PDB entry 4K7H | X-ray diffraction, 3.60 A resolution | chains A and B of the 5 polymer chains in the assembly

== Chain A (and B) ==
Protein: Major inner protein P1
Organism: Pseudomonas phage phi6
Notes: chain B of this document is another copy of the same molecule, construct and numbering; everything in this record applies to it too
UniProtKB: P11126 (P1_BPPH6); numbering as in UniProt; present here: 2-577, 579-769
Amino-acid sequence (775 residues; row label = number of the first residue in the row; note: 1 number in that range is skipped by the numbering (no residue carries it; nothing is unmodelled there)):
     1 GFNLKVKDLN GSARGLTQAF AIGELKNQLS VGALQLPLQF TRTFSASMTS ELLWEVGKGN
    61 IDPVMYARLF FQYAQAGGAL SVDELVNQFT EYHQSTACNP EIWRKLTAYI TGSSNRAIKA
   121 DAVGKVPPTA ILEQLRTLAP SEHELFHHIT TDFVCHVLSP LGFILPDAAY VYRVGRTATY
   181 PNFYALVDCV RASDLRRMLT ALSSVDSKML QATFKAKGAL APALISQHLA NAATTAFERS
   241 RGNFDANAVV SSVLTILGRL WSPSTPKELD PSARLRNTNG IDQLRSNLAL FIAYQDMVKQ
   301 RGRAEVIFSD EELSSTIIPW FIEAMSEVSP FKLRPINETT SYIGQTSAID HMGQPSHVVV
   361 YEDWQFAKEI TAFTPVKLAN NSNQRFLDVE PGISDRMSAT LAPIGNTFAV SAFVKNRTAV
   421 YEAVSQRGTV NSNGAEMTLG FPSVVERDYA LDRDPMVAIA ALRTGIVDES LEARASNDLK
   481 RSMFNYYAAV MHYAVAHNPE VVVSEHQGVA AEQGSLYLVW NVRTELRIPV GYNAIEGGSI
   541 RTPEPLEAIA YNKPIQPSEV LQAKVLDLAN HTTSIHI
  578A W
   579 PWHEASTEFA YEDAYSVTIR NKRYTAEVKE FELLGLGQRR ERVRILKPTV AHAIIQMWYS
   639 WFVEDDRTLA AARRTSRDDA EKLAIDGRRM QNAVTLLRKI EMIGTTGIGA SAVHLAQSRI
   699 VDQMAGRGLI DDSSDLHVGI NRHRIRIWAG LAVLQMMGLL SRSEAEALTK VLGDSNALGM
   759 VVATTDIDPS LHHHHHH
Not modelled in the structure: 761-775
Construct notes: expression tag (1, 770-775)
Reported in the primary citation:
  - mutagenesis - R385A: abolished binding to s-segment (citing earlier work)

== How chain A and chain B interact ==
Pairs across the interface (51; chain A residue first):
  Leu-25(A) with Val-699(B), hydrophobic; Asp-700(B); Ile-708(B), hydrophobic
  Ser-81(A) with Gly-615(B); Gln-616(B)
  Asp-83(A) with Gly-615(B); Arg-618(B), salt bridge
  Glu-84(A) with Arg-617(B); Arg-618(B), salt bridge; Arg-620(B), salt bridge
  Asn-87(A) with Glu-390(B); Arg-618(B); Arg-620(B)
  Gln-88(A) with Arg-620(B)
  Glu-91(A) with Thr-374(B), hydrogen bond; Val-376(B); Arg-620(B), salt bridge
  Gln-94(A) with Phe-386(B); Asp-388(B)
  Ser-95(A) with Val-376(B); Lys-377(B), hydrogen bond (side chain-backbone); Leu-378(B)
  Cys-98(A) with Phe-386(B)
  Asn-99(A) with Leu-378(B), hydrogen bond (side chain-backbone)
  Pro-100(A) with Thr-129(B)
  Glu-101(A) with Leu-378(B); Ala-379(B)
  Asn-115(A) with Tyr-109(B); Ile-110(B); Thr-111(B); Gly-112(B)
  Arg-116(A) with Gly-112(B); Val-123(B)
  Tyr-184(A) with Gly-613(B), hydrogen bond (side chain-backbone); Leu-614(B); Gly-615(B)
  Arg-191(A) with Arg-618(B)
  Ala-223(A) with Lys-125(B)
  Gln-227(A) with Leu-165(B); Asp-167(B)
  Asp-245(A) with Arg-396(B), salt bridge
  Asn-247(A) with Arg-396(B); Gly-613(B)
  Lys-299(A) with His-692(B)
  Gln-300(A) with His-692(B)
  Arg-301(A) with Gly-613(B), hydrogen bond (side chain-backbone); His-692(B), hydrogen bond (backbone-side chain)
  Gly-302(A) with His-692(B)
  Ile-466(A) with Gly-704(B)
  Glu-469(A) with Arg-705(B), salt bridge
  Val-509(A) with His-715(B), hydrogen bond (backbone-side chain)
Other interface residues (no listed pair), chain A (35 interface residues in all): Leu-80, Thr-90, Arg-104, Ala-117, Leu-224, Phe-237, Glu-238
Other interface residues (no listed pair), chain B (41 interface residues in all): Ala-108, Ile-118, Ala-122, Pro-127, Arg-136, Pro-375, Thr-573, Ser-574, Ala-703

== Overview ==
The interface between chain A and chain B involves 35 residues on one side and 41 on the other, with 7
hydrogen bonds and 6 salt bridges. Polar pairs include Asp-83(A)/Arg-618(B), Glu-84(A)/Arg-618(B) and
Glu-84(A)/Arg-620(B). From the paper: R385A of chain A abolishes binding to s-segment.
Chain A and chain B are both Major inner protein P1 (Pseudomonas phage phi6); the structure, Major capsid
protein P1 of the Pseudomonas phage phi6, was determined by X-ray diffraction together with 4BTQ and 4BTG from
the same study.
